Entry 8HMD (electron microscopy, 4.70 A resolution (low resolution: residue-level contacts below are approximate; hydrogen-bond / salt-bridge calls are withheld)); this record covers chains B and C of the 4 polymer chains in the assembly.

[Chain B]
Name: WD40 repeat protein
From: Tetrahymena thermophila
UniProtKB: Q22U89 (Q22U89_TETTS); residue numbers follow UniProt; this construct covers 1-1195
Chain sequence (1195 residues; each row starts with the number of its first residue):
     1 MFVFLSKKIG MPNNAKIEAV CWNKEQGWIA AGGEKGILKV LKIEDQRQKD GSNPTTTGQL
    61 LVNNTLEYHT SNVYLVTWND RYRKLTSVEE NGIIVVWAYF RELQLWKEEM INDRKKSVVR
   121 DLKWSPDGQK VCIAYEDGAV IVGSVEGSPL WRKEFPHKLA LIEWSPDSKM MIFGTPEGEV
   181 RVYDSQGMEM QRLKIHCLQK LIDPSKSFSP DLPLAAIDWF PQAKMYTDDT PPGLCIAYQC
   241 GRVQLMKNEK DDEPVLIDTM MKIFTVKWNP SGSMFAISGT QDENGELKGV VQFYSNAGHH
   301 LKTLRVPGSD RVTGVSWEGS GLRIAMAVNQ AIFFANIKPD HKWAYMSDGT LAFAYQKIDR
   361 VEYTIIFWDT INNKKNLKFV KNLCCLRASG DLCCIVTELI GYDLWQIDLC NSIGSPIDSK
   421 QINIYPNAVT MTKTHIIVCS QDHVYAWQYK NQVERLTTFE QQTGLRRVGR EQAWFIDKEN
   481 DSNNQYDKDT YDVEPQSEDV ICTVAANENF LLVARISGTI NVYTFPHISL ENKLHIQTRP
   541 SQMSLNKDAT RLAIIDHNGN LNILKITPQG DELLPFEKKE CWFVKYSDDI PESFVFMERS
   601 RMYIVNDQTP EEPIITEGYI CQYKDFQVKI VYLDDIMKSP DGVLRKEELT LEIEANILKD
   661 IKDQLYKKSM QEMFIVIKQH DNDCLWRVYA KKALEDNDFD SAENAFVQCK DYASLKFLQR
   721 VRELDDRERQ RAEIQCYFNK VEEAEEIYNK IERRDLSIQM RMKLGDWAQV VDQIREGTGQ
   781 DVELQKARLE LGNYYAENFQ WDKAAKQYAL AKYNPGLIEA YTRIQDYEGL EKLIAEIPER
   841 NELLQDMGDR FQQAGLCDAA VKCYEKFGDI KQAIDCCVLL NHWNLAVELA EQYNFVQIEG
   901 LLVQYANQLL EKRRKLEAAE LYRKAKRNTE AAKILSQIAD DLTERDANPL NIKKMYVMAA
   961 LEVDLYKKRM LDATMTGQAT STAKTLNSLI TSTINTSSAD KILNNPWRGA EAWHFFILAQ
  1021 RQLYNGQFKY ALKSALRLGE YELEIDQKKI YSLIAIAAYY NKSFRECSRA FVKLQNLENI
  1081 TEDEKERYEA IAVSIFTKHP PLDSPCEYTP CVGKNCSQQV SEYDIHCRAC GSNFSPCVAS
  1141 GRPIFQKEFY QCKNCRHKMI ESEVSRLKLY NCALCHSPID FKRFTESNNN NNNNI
Disulfide bonds: Cys857-Cys876
Ion coordination: Zn2+ site 1 near Cys1111 (its only coordinating residue here); Zn2+ site 2: Cys1152, Cys1155, Cys1172, Cys1175

[Chain C]
Name: Tetratricopeptide repeat protein
From: Tetrahymena thermophila
UniProtKB: I7MFN3 (I7MFN3_TETTS); numbering as in UniProt (aligned over 1-1334)
Chain sequence (1334 residues; row label = number of the first residue in the row):
     1 MQNQQQKMQT ILIAQSQVYY YIREGFWSTM QRFCQEQYKA FGDPFFIFWK AYGLYQEGLP
    61 NEAINELTSI QHKKEIQYAT IVALITYHLS TNIVDRETVQ NLKFEESTQR RLSSDKAICL
   121 AAFFYAFNKE HAKARDLIDE IHSDNFNIRI ASAWCYLLEG GKFLEKSVQL FEELYNEQHE
   181 INKNLESLMG RSKANEMIKK FDISLNTINE INVLYPDFKG GLIEKAKLLM TVDDWEQLVD
   241 YCNKILYDDD KNIMALMLLT FYTFAREGDI ETGCERLQKL IQAVEFSESR NMQLMFKISQ
   301 VFSRISGRNT QILKFTMKLV NQCKQLSPLN AQYFCELAQQ LLMVNQFERA EQYFQEASAI
   361 DVDNKECLMG LILSKIMQGQ TEDAESQIDF INQTTNNGER TSEIAYLEAL VSTKQENVDP
   421 RVTIKLLEES LKLHIAQANR LYPSFDFYIV LNPDFLMSLS QAYFFQVGMK EMLAGKQPQN
   481 GVASKGTKLL DFIIKKIPGL IPAYLLQAKG KMSMGNTQEA LKSVTKVIEQ DPKNEEAYIL
   541 SAMIASSSKN FSLAQNQLQQ ALSNNFMIRD NPLFMLVKGE VEYAQGSYQA CLETMKAAYE
   601 IPEVKDKANQ SKVVSAMSVL QFSDKDRCSI FLLYAKALQQ NNNSKEAKKI MTQAISQFTG
   661 TTEEVNVLIA NSEIALQSGD VKKAISILKG VPQESPYFLR ARQILADVYL DQLRDRRNYA
   721 KCYADLIEID PSFDNYKMLG DALMKIREPE EASRAYEKAA LIKPDDEQII QLLGLSLCQT
   781 HDYNKALTYY ENALRMNPKR LDLIIDLGKL CIQIKNFNRA EEILKPDIFS DEYQLPTYQN
   841 LKRNQEGFYL IAKLNIKRTP PGVFTPIDMY RKALKKSIQI QIDVIEKAKQ EGEDVEKERK
   901 TLADMYIELA KYTNQYEKNE KATLDILAEA SKYTNNQDTM SKTVGNQEKI LELEVQMYFK
   961 SNQKLECENK CNLLLKLNPN NDLACLTLAE LLLQKDEYSQ AIEQFKKILQ DRPNNYGILA
  1021 KLIDFFRRSF QINEAKTYIE RAEKKATNTN DPGLCYCRGL YHKYNRSPKD ALNEFSKAKK
  1081 SSQYAEESLV NMIDIYLNPD QDLYYSNVEE GPKVVDEVNL RACESLLREM QIRASYLRYI
  1141 VMESYVFFLG GPRYKGGLEQ GLKNLNDILK TNNDYIPAML ALAVGKFIQK KSTDAKNLLK
  1201 LLWKRQYTTE YGEDLERAWL LSADSFIAIQ KYDSAEEILK KCLKYNQSCG KAEEYMGLIK
  1261 EKEQSYVDAA THYEKAYKLT NEKSASIAFR LSFNYLKAKR YVDCINICKK ILVLFPNYPK
  1321 IEKDCLEKAR QALK
Disulfide bonds: Cys335-Cys367

[Chain B / chain C interface]
Residue-residue contacts (26; chain B residue first):
  Glu944(B) - Asn1050(C)
  Glu1042(B) - Arg716(C)
  Ser1068(B) - Thr780(C)
  Arg1069(B) - Glu748(C)
  Arg1069(B) - Glu750(C)
  Val1072(B) - Gln779(C)
  Val1072(B) - His781(C)
  Lys1073(B) - Ile746(C)
  Lys1073(B) - Arg747(C)
  Asn1076(B) - Arg747(C)
  Asp1083(B) - Arg1133(C)
  Glu1084(B) - Arg1133(C)
  Arg1087(B) - Glu1129(C)
  Arg1087(B) - Arg1133(C)
  Ala1092(B) - His781(C)
  Val1093(B) - Tyr783(C)
  Val1093(B) - Gln813(C)
  Phe1096(B) - His781(C)
  Phe1096(B) - Tyr783(C)
  Thr1097(B) - Tyr783(C)
  Thr1097(B) - Ile814(C)
  Pro1101(B) - His781(C)
  His1126(B) - Arg717(C)
  Cys1127(B) - Arg717(C)
  Arg1128(B) - Arg717(C)
  Gly1131(B) - Arg717(C)
Interface residues without a listed pair, chain B (25 interface residues in all): Gly1039, Gln1075, Glu1086, Ala1129, Cys1130, Ser1132
Interface residues without a listed pair, chain C (18 interface residues in all): Asp782, Thr1049, Ile1132

[Overview]
25 residues of chain B face 18 of chain C across their interface. Cys1152(B), Cys1155(B), Cys1172(B) and
Cys1175(B) form the Zn2+ site 2.
Here chain B is WD40 repeat protein and chain C is Tetratricopeptide repeat protein, both from Tetrahymena
thermophila. Entry 8HMD (base module state 2 of Tetrahymena IFT-A) was determined by electron microscopy
together with 8HMC, 8HME and 8HMF from the same study.
